1M07 - chains C and A; structure by X-ray diffraction, 1.80 A resolution.

[Chain C]
Molecule: 4-nt DNA strand
Sequence (4 nucleotides; numbered 1 to 4; the number before each row is that of its first residue):
     1 ACGA

[Chain A]
Protein: Ribonuclease
Source organism: Rana catesbeiana
Notes: EC 3.1.27.5
UniProt: P11916 (RNASO_RANCA); numbering as in UniProt (aligned over 1-111)
Amino-acid sequence (111 residues; numbered 1 to 111; the number before each row is that of its first residue):
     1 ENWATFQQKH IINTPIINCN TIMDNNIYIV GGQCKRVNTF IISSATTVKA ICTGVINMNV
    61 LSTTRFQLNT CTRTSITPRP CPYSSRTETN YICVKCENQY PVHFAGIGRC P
Modified positions: Glu1 (pyroglutamic acid; PCA)
Disulfides: Cys19-Cys71, Cys34-Cys81, Cys52-Cys96, Cys93-Cys110

[Chain C / chain A interface]
Pairs across the interface (18; chain C residue first):
  DC2(C) - His10(A)  base contact
  DC2(C) - Lys35(A)  hydrogen bond to the phosphate
  DC2(C) - Val37(A)  sugar contact
  DC2(C) - Asn38(A)  base contact
  DC2(C) - Thr39(A)  hydrogen bond to the base
  DC2(C) - His103(A)  salt bridge to the phosphate
  DC2(C) - Phe104(A)  sugar contact
  DC2(C) - Ile107(A)  base contact
  DG3(C) - Glu1(A)  hydrogen bond to the base
  DG3(C) - Lys9(A)  salt bridge to the phosphate
  DG3(C) - His10(A)  salt bridge to the phosphate
  DG3(C) - Lys35(A)  salt bridge to the phosphate
  DG3(C) - Lys95(A)  hydrogen bond to the base
  DG3(C) - Glu97(A)  hydrogen bond to the base
  DG3(C) - Val102(A)  base contact
  DG3(C) - His103(A)  salt bridge to the phosphate
  DG3(C) - Phe104(A)  phosphate contact
  DA4(C) - Glu1(A)  phosphate contact
Other interface residues (no listed pair), chain A (14 interface residues in all): Thr70

[Overview]
3 residues of chain C and 14 residues of chain A are in contact; the contacts include 5 hydrogen bonds and 5
salt bridges. Polar pairs include DC2(C)-Thr39(A), DG3(C)-Glu1(A) and DG3(C)-Lys95(A).
Chain C is a 4-nt DNA strand and chain A is Ribonuclease (Rana catesbeiana); the structure, Residues involved
in the catalysis and base specificity of cytotoxic ribonuclease from bullfrog (rana catesbeiana), was
determined by X-ray diffraction.
